4QQP - chain A; structure by X-ray diffraction, 1.46 A resolution.

# Chain A
Name: Complement C1q-like protein 3
From: Mus musculus
UniProtKB: Q9ESN4 (C1QL3_MOUSE); residues 1-137 here correspond to UniProt positions 119-255 (UniProt number = residue number + 118)
Chain sequence (137 residues; each row starts with the number of its first residue):
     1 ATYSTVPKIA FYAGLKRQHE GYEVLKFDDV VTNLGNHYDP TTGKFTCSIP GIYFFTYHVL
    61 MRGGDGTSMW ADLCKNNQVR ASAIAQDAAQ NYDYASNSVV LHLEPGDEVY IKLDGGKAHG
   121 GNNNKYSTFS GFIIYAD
Not modelled in the structure: 1-7
Construct notes: engineered mutation A89 (Asp207 in Q9ESN4)
Ion coordination: Cd2+ site 1: H19, E23; Cd2+ site 2: D72, D114; Cd2+ site 3 near D87 (its only coordinating residue here); Cd2+ site 4 near D93 (its only coordinating residue here)
Reported in the primary citation:
  - mutagenesis - D87A (Kd 33.1 nM), D93A (Kd 19.6 nM): decreased binding to Ca2+
  - mutagenesis - D72A, D87A, D93A, S96A, D114A: decreased stability
  - mutagenesis - H19A, E20A, E23A, R62A, D65A: unchanged stability

# In short
H19 and E23 coordinate Cd2+ site 1. D72 and D114 coordinate Cd2+ site 2. From the paper: D72A, D87A and D93A,
among others, reduce stability; D87A and D93A reduce binding to Ca2+; 10 substitutions were tested in all.
Chain A is Complement C1q-like protein 3 (Mus musculus); the structure, Crystal structure of C1QL3 mutant
D207A, was determined by X-ray diffraction, deposited together with 4QQL, 4QQO, 4QPY, 4QQ2 and 4QQH.
